6TE9 - chains C and D of the 7 polymer chains in the assembly; structure by electron microscopy, 3.58 A resolution.

== Chain C (and D) ==
Molecule: Adaptor protein Rcc01688
Source organism: Rhodobacter capsulatus
Notes: chain D of this document is another copy of the same molecule, construct and numbering; everything in this record applies to it too
UniProt: D5ATZ4 (D5ATZ4_RHOCB); residue numbers follow UniProt; this construct covers 1-197
Amino-acid sequence (197 residues; numbered 1 to 197; the number before each row is that of its first residue):
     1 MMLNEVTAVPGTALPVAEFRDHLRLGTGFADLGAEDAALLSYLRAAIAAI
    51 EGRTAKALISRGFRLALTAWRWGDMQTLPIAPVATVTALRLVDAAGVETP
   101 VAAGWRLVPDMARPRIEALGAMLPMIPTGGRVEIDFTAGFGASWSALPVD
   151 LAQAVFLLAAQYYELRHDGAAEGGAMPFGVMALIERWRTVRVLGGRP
Not modelled in the structure: 172-174

== Interface between chain C and chain D ==
Residue-residue contacts (45; chain C residue first):
  M1(C) - P109(D)  hydrogen bond (backbone-backbone)
  M1(C) - D110(D)
  M2(C) - V83(D)
  M2(C) - P109(D)  hydrophobic
  M2(C) - M111(D)
  E35(C) - D21(D)
  A38(C) - D21(D)
  S41(C) - E18(D)
  Y42(C) - H22(D)
  Y42(C) - Q153(D)
  R44(C) - V149(D)
  A45(C) - V149(D)
  A45(C) - Q153(D)
  A48(C) - D150(D)
  A49(C) - D150(D)
  A49(C) - F178(D)
  A49(C) - L183(D)  hydrophobic
  G52(C) - R186(D)
  R53(C) - F178(D)
  R53(C) - A182(D)
  T68(C) - R106(D)
  T68(C) - V108(D)
  G129(C) - R106(D)  hydrogen bond (backbone-side chain)
  L158(C) - F178(D)  hydrophobic
  Q161(C) - M176(D)
  Q161(C) - P177(D)
  Y162(C) - Q153(D)
  Y162(C) - L157(D)  hydrophobic
  Y162(C) - F178(D)  hydrogen bond (side chain-backbone)
  Y162(C) - L183(D)
  Y163(C) - R24(D)  hydrogen bond (backbone-side chain)
  L165(C) - M176(D)  hydrophobic
  R166(C) - H22(D)  hydrogen bond (side chain-backbone)
  R166(C) - R24(D)
  R166(C) - L157(D)
  H167(C) - E164(D)  salt bridge
  H167(C) - M176(D)
  D168(C) - L157(D)
  D168(C) - M176(D)
  D168(C) - V180(D)  hydrogen bond (side chain-backbone)
  A170(C) - A175(D)  hydrophobic
  V180(C) - F178(D)  hydrophobic
  M181(C) - P177(D)
  M181(C) - F178(D)  hydrophobic
  I184(C) - F178(D)  hydrophobic
Other interface residues (no listed pair), chain C (28 interface residues in all): L3, A171
Other interface residues (no listed pair), chain D (27 interface residues in all): A160, Q161, A171, G179

== In short ==
28 residues of chain C and 27 residues of chain D are in contact, with 6 hydrogen bonds and 1 salt bridge.
Polar pairs include H167(C)-E164(D), G129(C)-R106(D) and Y162(C)-F178(D).
Chain C and chain D are both Adaptor protein Rcc01688 (Rhodobacter capsulatus); the structure, Neck of native
GTA particle computed with C6 symmetry, was determined by electron microscopy together with 6TB9, 6TBA, 6TE8,
6TEB, 6TEH, 6TO8 and 3 further entries from the same study.
